Entry 5K2M (X-ray diffraction, 2.18 A resolution); this record covers chains I and M of the 14 polymer chains in the assembly.

# Chain I
Name: RimK-related lysine biosynthesis protein
Organism: Thermococcus kodakarensis (strain ATCC BAA-918 / JCM 12380 / KOD1)
UniProtKB: Q5JFW0 (Q5JFW0_THEKO); numbering as in UniProt (aligned over 1-273)
Sequence (273 residues; row label = number of the first residue in the row):
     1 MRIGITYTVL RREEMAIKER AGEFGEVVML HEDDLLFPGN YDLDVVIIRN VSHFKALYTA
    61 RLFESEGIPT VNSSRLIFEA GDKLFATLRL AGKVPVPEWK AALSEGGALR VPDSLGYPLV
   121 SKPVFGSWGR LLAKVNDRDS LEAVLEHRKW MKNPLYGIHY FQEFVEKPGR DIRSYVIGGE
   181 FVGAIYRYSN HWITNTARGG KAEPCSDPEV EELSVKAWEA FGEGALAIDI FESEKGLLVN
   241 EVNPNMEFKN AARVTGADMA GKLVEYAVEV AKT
Ligand contacts:
  - ADP (adenosine-5'-diphosphate): Lys83, Val120, Lys122, Gly126, Ser127, Trp128, Gly129, Arg130, Leu132, Gln162, Glu163, Phe164, Val165, Lys167, Asp171, Arg187, Trp192, Ile193, Thr194, Asn195, Asp229, Phe231, Asn240, Glu241, Asn243
  - 2-aminohexanedioic acid (UN1): Trp128, Arg173, Tyr175, Ile185, Arg187, Asn195, Thr196, Ala197, Glu247, Phe248, Lys249, Asn250, Ala251
From the paper describing this entry:
  - binding site for 2-aminohexanedioic acid: Arg187, Thr196, Ala197, Asn250, Ala251
  - specificity-determining residues: Thr196, Asn250, Ala251 (by similarity / conservation)
  - specificity-determining residues: Tyr175 (proposed by the authors, not directly observed)
  - mutagenesis - A251S: unchanged catalytic activity on AAA
  - mutagenesis - Y175F/A251S: increased catalytic activity on AAA
  - mutagenesis - N250G/A251F: abolished expression

# Chain M
Name: Probable lysine biosynthesis protein
Organism: Thermococcus kodakarensis (strain ATCC BAA-918 / JCM 12380 / KOD1)
UniProtKB: Q5JFV9 (Q5JFV9_THEKO); residues 1-53 here = UniProt positions 1-53
Sequence (53 residues; each row starts with the number of its first residue):
     1 MVECPVCGSE IEIGEVELHQ IVECPVCGAE LEVVSLEPLT LEELPEVEED WGE
Disordered / not traced: 1-43, 53
Modified positions: Glu53 ((2S)-2-[[(4S)-4-azanyl-5-oxidanyl-5-oxidanylidene-pentanoyl]amino]hexanedioic acid; R0K)

# How chain I and chain M interact
Residue-residue contacts (16; chain I residue first):
  Val51(I) - Asp50(M)
  Val51(I) - Trp51(M)  hydrophobic
  Val51(I) - Gly52(M)  hydrogen bond (backbone-backbone)
  Ser52(I) - Asp50(M)  hydrogen bond
  His53(I) - Asp50(M)  hydrogen bond (backbone-backbone)
  Phe54(I) - Asp50(M)  hydrogen bond (backbone-side chain)
  Phe125(I) - Glu49(M)
  Ser127(I) - Trp51(M)
  Trp128(I) - Trp51(M)  hydrophobic
  Trp128(I) - Gly52(M)
  Arg130(I) - Glu48(M)
  Arg130(I) - Glu49(M)  hydrogen bond (side chain-backbone)
  Arg130(I) - Trp51(M)  hydrogen bond (side chain-backbone)
  Asn153(I) - Glu49(M)
  Tyr156(I) - Glu49(M)  hydrogen bond
  Asn245(I) - Gly52(M)
Other interface residues (no listed pair), chain I (15 interface residues in all): Arg11, Lys55, Gly126, Met151
Other interface residues (no listed pair), chain M (6 interface residues in all): Val47

# Summary
Chain I and chain M form an interface of 15 and 6 residues respectively; the contacts include 7 hydrogen
bonds. Polar pairs include Ser52(I)-Asp50(M), Phe54(I)-Asp50(M) and Arg130(I)-Glu49(M). From the paper: a
binding site for 2-aminohexanedioic acid at Arg187(I), Thr196(I) and Ala197(I) among others; Y175F/A251S of
chain I increase catalytic activity on AAA; 3 substitutions were tested in all.
Here chain I is RimK-related lysine biosynthesis protein and chain M is Probable lysine biosynthesis protein,
both from Thermococcus kodakarensis (strain ATCC BAA-918 / JCM 12380 / KOD1). Entry 5K2M (Bifunctional
LysX/ArgX from Thermococcus kodakarensis with LysW-gamma-AAA) was determined by X-ray diffraction.
